4Y8P - chains B and C of the 34 polymer chains in the assembly; structure by X-ray diffraction, 2.80 A resolution.

[Chain B]
Protein: Proteasome subunit alpha type-3
Organism: Saccharomyces cerevisiae (strain ATCC 204508 / S288c)
Notes: EC 3.4.25.1
UniProt: P23638 (PSA3_YEAST); residues 0-257 here correspond to UniProt positions 1-258 (UniProt number = residue number + 1)
Chain sequence (258 residues; each row starts with the number of its first residue; numbering starts at 0):
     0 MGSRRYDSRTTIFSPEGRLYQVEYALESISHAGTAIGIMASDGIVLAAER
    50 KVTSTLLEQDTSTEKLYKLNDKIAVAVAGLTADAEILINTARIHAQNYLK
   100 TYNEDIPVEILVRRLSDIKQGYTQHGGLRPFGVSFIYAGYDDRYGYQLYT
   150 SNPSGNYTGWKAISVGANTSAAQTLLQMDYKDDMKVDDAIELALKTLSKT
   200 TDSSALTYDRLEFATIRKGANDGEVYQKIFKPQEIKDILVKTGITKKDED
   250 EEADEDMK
Unresolved in the structure: 0, 245-257
UniProt features mapped onto this chain:
  - cross-link (Glycyl lysine isopeptide (Lys-Gly)): Lys99 (interchain with G-Cter in ubiquitin), Lys198 (interchain with G-Cter in ubiquitin), Lys230 (interchain with G-Cter in ubiquitin)

[Chain C]
Protein: Proteasome subunit alpha type-4
Organism: Saccharomyces cerevisiae (strain ATCC 204508 / S288c)
Notes: EC 3.4.25.1
UniProt: P40303 (PSA4_YEAST); residues -1 to 252 here correspond to UniProt positions 1-254 (UniProt number = residue number + 2)
Chain sequence (254 residues; each row starts with the number of its first residue; numbers below 1 keep their minus sign (Met-1 is residue -1)):
    -1 MSGYDRALSIFSPDGHIFQVEYALEAVKRGTCAVGVKGKNCVVLGCERRS
    49 TLKLQDTRITPSKVSKIDSHVVLSFSGLNADSRILIEKARVEAQSHRLTL
    99 EDPVTVEYLTRYVAGVQQRYTQSGGVRPFGVSTLIAGFDPRDDEPKLYQT
   149 EPSGIYSSWSAQTIGRNSKTVREFLEKNYDRKEPPATVEECVKLTVRSLL
   199 EVVQTGAKNIEITVVKPDSDIVALSSEEINQYVTQIEQEKQEQQEQDKKK
   249 KSNH
Unresolved in the structure: -1 to 0, 241-252
UniProt features mapped onto this chain:
  - modified residue: Thr58 (Phosphothreonine)

[How chain B and chain C interact]
Pairs across the interface (77):
  Arg3(B) with Arg4(C)
  Asp6(B) with Tyr2(C), hydrogen bond; Arg4(C), salt bridge
  Arg8(B) with Arg4(C)
  Thr10(B) with Leu6(C); Arg125(C)
  Ile11(B) with Leu6(C), hydrophobic; Gln17(C)
  Phe12(B) with Gln17(C), hydrogen bond (backbone-side chain); Tyr20(C), hydrophobic; Ala21(C), hydrophobic; Leu76(C), hydrophobic; Arg125(C); Pro126(C); Gly128(C)
  Ser13(B) with Tyr20(C)
  Pro14(B) with Tyr20(C), hydrophobic; Glu23(C)
  Glu15(B) with Glu23(C); Arg27(C), hydrogen bond (backbone-side chain)
  Gly16(B) with Tyr20(C); Glu23(C); Ala24(C); Arg27(C)
  Arg17(B) with Arg27(C)
  Leu18(B) with Arg125(C)
  Met38(B) with Asp54(C)
  Arg112(B) with Arg81(C)
  Ser115(B) with Arg81(C), hydrogen bond (backbone-side chain)
  Asp116(B) with Arg81(C), salt bridge; Ile82(C)
  Gln119(B) with Ala78(C); Asp79(C); Ile82(C)
  Thr122(B) with Arg125(C), hydrogen bond (backbone-side chain)
  Gln123(B) with Tyr118(C); Gly123(C); Val124(C); Arg125(C), hydrogen bond (backbone-backbone); Pro126(C); Phe127(C)
  His124(B) with Gly123(C); Val124(C)
  Gly125(B) with Tyr2(C); Gly123(C)
  Gly126(B) with Tyr2(C)
  Tyr143(B) with Arg56(C), hydrogen bond (backbone-side chain); Ile57(C), hydrophobic
  Tyr145(B) with Arg56(C), hydrogen bond (backbone-side chain)
  Gln146(B) with Ile57(C)
  Leu147(B) with Ile57(C)
  Tyr148(B) with Ile57(C)
  Ser153(B) with Ala78(C)
  Gly154(B) with Ala78(C); Arg81(C), hydrogen bond (backbone-side chain)
  Asn155(B) with Asn77(C); Ala78(C)
  Tyr156(B) with Pro59(C), hydrophobic; Arg81(C)
  Gly158(B) with Gln53(C); Asp54(C), hydrogen bond (backbone-backbone); Ile57(C); Thr58(C), hydrogen bond (backbone-side chain)
  Trp159(B) with Leu50(C), hydrophobic; Lys51(C); Leu52(C); Gln53(C); Asp54(C)
  Lys160(B) with Leu52(C), hydrogen bond (backbone-backbone); Gln53(C); Asp54(C)
  Ala161(B) with Leu52(C)
  Gln172(B) with Lys51(C); Leu52(C)
  Leu175(B) with Leu52(C)
  Gln176(B) with Lys51(C); Leu52(C)
Interface residues without a listed pair, chain B (41 interface residues in all): Glu108, Thr157, Tyr179

[Overview]
41 residues of chain B and 31 residues of chain C are in contact; the contacts include 12 hydrogen bonds and 2
salt bridges. Polar contacts include Asp6(B)-Arg4(C), Asp116(B)-Arg81(C) and Asp6(B)-Tyr2(C).
Chain B is Proteasome subunit alpha type-3 and chain C is Proteasome subunit alpha type-4, both from
Saccharomyces cerevisiae (strain ATCC 204508 / S288c); the structure, Yeast 20S proteasome beta7-delta7_Cter
mutant in complex with Ac-PAL-ep, was determined by X-ray diffraction, deposited together with 4Y69, 4Y6A,
4Y6V, 4Y6Z, 4Y70, 4Y74 and 34 further entries.
